7D1L - chains A and C of the 4 polymer chains in the assembly; structure by X-ray diffraction, 1.95 A resolution.

Chain A:
Name: Embryonic developmental protein tofu-6
From: Caenorhabditis elegans
Notes: fragment: RRM1 domain
UniProtKB: Q09293 (TOFU6_CAEEL); numbering as in UniProt (aligned over 1-92)
Amino-acid sequence (94 residues; row label = number of the first residue in the row; numbers below 1 keep their minus sign (Gly-1 is residue -1)):
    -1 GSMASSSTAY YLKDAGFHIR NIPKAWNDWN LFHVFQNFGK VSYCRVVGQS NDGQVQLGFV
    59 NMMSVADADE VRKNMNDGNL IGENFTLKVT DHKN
Disordered / not traced: -1 to 8, 47-50
Modified / non-standard residues: Mse1, Mse73 (selenomethionine); Mse60, Mse61 (selenomethionine; parent Met)
Differences from the reference sequence: expression tag (-1 to 0); engineered mutation Mse73 (Leu in Q09293)
What the authors report for this chain:
  - mutagenesis - D26A/W27A: decreased localization to perinuclear granules

Chain C:
Name: Uncharacterized protein
From: Caenorhabditis elegans
Notes: fragment: RRM2 domain
UniProtKB: O76616 (O76616_CAEEL); numbering as in UniProt (aligned over 201-282)
Amino-acid sequence (89 residues; each row starts with the number of its first residue):
   194 MEGDIHMQEN MLKISGYPGM LNTFGIAQLL TPYRVNGITM TGAQSAVVAL ENKFQVYQAV
   254 QDFNGKKLDR NHKLQVSSLV VSSPAVPLE
Disordered / not traced: 194-199
Modified / non-standard residues: Mse194, Mse200, Mse233 (selenomethionine); Mse204, Mse213 (selenomethionine; parent Met)
Differences from the reference sequence: expression tag (194-200); engineered mutation Mse233 (Ile in O76616)
What the authors report for this chain:
  - mutagenesis - F217E: abolished binding to Uncharacterized protein (chain C)
  - mutagenesis - F217E (90-fold): decreased binding to Embryonic developmental protein tofu-6 (chain A)
  - mutagenesis - F217E, K246A/F247A, Y250A/Q251A: decreased localization to perinuclear granules

Interface between chain A and chain C:
Pairs across the interface - 45 pairs, chain A then chain C:
  Ala23(A) with Ala278(C); Val279(C), hydrophobic
  Trp24(A) with Val279(C)
  Asn25(A) with Ser276(C), hydrogen bond (side chain-backbone); Pro277(C); Ala278(C), hydrogen bond (side chain-backbone)
  Asp26(A) with Lys246(C), salt bridge; Phe247(C)
  Trp27(A) with Lys246(C); Phe247(C), hydrophobic; Tyr250(C), hydrophobic; Val273(C), hydrophobic; Val274(C); Ser275(C); Ser276(C); Pro277(C)
  Asn28(A) with Pro277(C); Ala278(C), hydrogen bond (side chain-backbone); Val279(C), hydrogen bond (side chain-backbone); Leu281(C)
  Phe30(A) with Phe247(C), hydrophobic; Tyr250(C), hydrophobic; Gln251(C)
  His31(A) with Tyr250(C); Ser275(C), hydrogen bond; Leu281(C)
  Gln34(A) with Gln251(C); Gln254(C), hydrogen bond
  Lys38(A) with Pro225(C); Tyr226(C); Gln251(C); Asp255(C)
  Val39(A) with Gln248(C); Gln251(C), hydrogen bond (backbone-side chain)
  Ser40(A) with Asn245(C), hydrogen bond (backbone-side chain); Gln248(C), hydrogen bond (backbone-side chain)
  Tyr41(A) with Asn245(C)
  Cys42(A) with Phe247(C)
  Mse61(A) with Pro225(C), hydrophobic; Tyr226(C), hydrophobic; Gln248(C)
  Gly80(A) with Glu282(C)
  Glu81(A) with Glu282(C), hydrogen bond (backbone-side chain)
  Asn82(A) with Glu282(C), hydrogen bond
  Phe83(A) with Glu282(C)
Also at the interface, not in a pair above, chain A (20 interface residues in all): Gly37
Interface features reported in the paper:
  - hot spots on chain A (mutagenesis) - D26A/W27A (2700-4500 folds): decreased binding to Uncharacterized protein (chain C)
  - hot spots on chain C (mutagenesis) - K246A/F247A (2700-4500 folds), Y250A/Q251A (2700-4500 folds): decreased binding to Embryonic developmental protein tofu-6 (chain A)

Summary:
20 residues of chain A face 19 of chain C across their interface; the contacts include 11 hydrogen bonds and 1
salt bridge. Polar pairs include Asp26(A)-Lys246(C), Asn25(A)-Ser276(C) and Asn25(A)-Ala278(C). From the
paper: F217E, K246A/F247A and Y250A/Q251A of chain C reduce binding to Embryonic developmental protein tofu-6
(chain A); F217E, K246A/F247A and Y250A/Q251A of chain C reduce localization to perinuclear granules.
Chain A is Embryonic developmental protein tofu-6 and chain C is Uncharacterized protein, both from
Caenorhabditis elegans; the structure, complex structure of two RRM domains, was determined by X-ray
diffraction together with 7D2Y, 7EJO and 7EJS from the same study.
